9D47 - chains A and E of the 12 polymer chains in the assembly; structure by electron microscopy, 2.62 A resolution.

[Chain A (and E)]
Molecule: Fatty acid synthase subunit beta
Source organism: Candida albicans
Notes: EC 2.3.1.86, 4.2.1.59, 1.3.1.9, 2.3.1.38, 2.3.1.39, 3.1.2.14; chain E of this document is another copy of the same molecule, construct and numbering; everything in this record applies to it too
UniProtKB: P34731 (FAS1_CANAX); numbering as in UniProt (aligned over 1-2037)
Amino-acid sequence (2037 residues; numbered 1 to 2037; the number before each row is that of its first residue):
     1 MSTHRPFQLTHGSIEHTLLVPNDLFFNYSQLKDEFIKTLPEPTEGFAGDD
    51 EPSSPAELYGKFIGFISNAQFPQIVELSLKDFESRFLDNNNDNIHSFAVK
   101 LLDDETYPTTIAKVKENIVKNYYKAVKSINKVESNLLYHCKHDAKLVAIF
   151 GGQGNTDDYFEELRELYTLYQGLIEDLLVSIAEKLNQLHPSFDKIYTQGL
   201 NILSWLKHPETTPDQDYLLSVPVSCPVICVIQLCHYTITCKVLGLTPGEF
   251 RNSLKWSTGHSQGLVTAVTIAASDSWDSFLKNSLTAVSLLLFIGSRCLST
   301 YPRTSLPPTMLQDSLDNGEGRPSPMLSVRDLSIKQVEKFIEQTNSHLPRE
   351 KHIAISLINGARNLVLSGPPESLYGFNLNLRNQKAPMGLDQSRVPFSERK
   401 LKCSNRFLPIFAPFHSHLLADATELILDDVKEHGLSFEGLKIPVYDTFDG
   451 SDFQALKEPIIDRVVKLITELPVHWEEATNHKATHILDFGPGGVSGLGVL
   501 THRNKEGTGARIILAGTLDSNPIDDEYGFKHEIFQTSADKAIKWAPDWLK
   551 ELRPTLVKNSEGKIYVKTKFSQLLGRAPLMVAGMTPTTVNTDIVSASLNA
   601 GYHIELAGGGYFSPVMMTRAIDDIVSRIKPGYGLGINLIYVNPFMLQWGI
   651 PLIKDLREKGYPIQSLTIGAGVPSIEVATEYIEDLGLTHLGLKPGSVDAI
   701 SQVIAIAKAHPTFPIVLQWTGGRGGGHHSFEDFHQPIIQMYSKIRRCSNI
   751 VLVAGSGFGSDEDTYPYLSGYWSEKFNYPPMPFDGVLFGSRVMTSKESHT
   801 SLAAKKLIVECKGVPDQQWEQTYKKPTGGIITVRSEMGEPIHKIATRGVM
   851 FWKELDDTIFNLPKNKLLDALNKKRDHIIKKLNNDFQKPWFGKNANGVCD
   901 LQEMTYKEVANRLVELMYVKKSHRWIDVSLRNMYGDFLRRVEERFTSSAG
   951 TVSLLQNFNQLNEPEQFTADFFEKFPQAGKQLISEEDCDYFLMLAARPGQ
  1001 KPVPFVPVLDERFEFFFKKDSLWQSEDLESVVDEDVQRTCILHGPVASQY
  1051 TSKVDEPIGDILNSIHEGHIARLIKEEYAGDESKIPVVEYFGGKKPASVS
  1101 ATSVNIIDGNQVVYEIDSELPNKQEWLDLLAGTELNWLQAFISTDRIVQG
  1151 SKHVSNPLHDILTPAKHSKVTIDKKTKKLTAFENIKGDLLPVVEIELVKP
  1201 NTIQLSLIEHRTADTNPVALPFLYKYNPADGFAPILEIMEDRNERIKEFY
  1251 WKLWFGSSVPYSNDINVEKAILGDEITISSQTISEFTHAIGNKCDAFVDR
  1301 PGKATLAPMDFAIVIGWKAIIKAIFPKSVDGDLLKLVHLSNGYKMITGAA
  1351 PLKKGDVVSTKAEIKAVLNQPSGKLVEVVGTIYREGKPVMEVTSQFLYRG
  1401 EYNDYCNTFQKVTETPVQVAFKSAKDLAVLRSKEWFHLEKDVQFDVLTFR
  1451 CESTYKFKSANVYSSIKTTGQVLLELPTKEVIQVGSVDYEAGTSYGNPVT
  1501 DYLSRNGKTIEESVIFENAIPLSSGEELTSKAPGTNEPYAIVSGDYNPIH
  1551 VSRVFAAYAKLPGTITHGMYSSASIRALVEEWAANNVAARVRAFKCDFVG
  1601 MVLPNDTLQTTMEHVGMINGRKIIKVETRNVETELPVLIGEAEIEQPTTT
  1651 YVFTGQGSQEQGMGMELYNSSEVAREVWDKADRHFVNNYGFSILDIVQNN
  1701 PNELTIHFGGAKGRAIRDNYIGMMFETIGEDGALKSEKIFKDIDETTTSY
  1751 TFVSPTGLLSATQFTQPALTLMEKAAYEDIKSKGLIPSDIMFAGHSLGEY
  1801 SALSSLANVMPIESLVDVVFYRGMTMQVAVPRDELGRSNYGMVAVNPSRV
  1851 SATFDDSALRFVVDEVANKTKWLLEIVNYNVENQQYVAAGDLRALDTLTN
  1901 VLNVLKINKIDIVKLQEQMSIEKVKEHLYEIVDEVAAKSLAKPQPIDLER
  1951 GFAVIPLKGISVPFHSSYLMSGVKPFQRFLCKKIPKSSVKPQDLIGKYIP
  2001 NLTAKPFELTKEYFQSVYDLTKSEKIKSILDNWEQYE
Unresolved in the structure: 1-6, 69-72, 106-110, 142-144, 387-388, 1099-1108, 1256-1257, 1729-1733
Ligand contacts: FMN (flavin mononucleotide): Ala582, Gly583, Met584, Thr585, Pro586, Thr587, Asn637, Ile639, Gly669, Ala670, Lys693, Thr720, Gly724, Gly725, Gly726, Gly755, Ser756, Gly757, Phe758, Leu787, Phe788, Gly789, Ser790, Met793, Leu1042, His1043, Gly1044, Ala1047
UniProt features mapped onto this chain:
  - active site: Ser261 (For acetyltransferase activity), Ser1796 (For malonyltransferase activity)

[How chain A and chain E interact]
Contacting residue pairs - 20 pairs, chain A then chain E:
  Tyr301(A) - Arg1300(E)
  Pro302(A) - Arg1300(E)  hydrogen bond (backbone-side chain)
  Arg303(A) - Arg1300(E)
  Thr304(A) - Lys1293(E)
  Thr304(A) - Asp1295(E)
  Thr304(A) - Val1298(E)
  Thr304(A) - Arg1300(E)  hydrogen bond
  Ser305(A) - Lys1293(E)  hydrogen bond (backbone-backbone)
  Ser305(A) - Cys1294(E)
  Ser305(A) - Glu1581(E)  hydrogen bond
  Ser305(A) - Asn1586(E)  hydrogen bond (backbone-side chain)
  Leu306(A) - Glu1581(E)
  Leu306(A) - Asn1586(E)
  Pro307(A) - Asn1585(E)
  Pro307(A) - Asn1586(E)
  Pro308(A) - Glu1581(E)
  Pro308(A) - Trp1582(E)  hydrophobic
  Thr309(A) - Asn1585(E)
  Glu350(A) - Pro1301(E)
  Glu350(A) - Gly1302(E)
Interface residues without a listed pair, chain E (12 interface residues in all): Ala1584

[Summary]
10 residues of chain A face 12 of chain E across their interface; the contacts include 5 hydrogen bonds. Among
the polar pairs are Pro302(A)-Arg1300(E), Thr304(A)-Arg1300(E) and Ser305(A)-Glu1581(E). Bound to chain A:
flavin mononucleotide. UniProt lists active-site residues Ser261(A) and Ser1796(A) on chain A.
Both chains are Fatty acid synthase subunit beta (Candida albicans). Entry 9D47 (Atomic model of Candida
albicans Fatty Acid Synthase (FAS) in complex with Palmitoyl-CoA (in vitro binding)) was determined by
electron microscopy (same publication as 9D49, 9P4V, 9P4W, 9D48 and 9D4A).
